9MJ2 - chains a and b of the 6 polymer chains in the assembly; structure by electron microscopy, 2.58 A resolution.

[Chain a (and b)]
Molecule: Glycoprotein G2
Organism: Lassa virus Josiah
Notes: chain b of this document is another copy of the same molecule, construct and numbering; everything in this record applies to it too
UniProt: P08669 (GLYC_LASSJ); residue numbers follow UniProt; this construct covers 260-491
Sequence (232 residues; row label = number of the first residue in the row):
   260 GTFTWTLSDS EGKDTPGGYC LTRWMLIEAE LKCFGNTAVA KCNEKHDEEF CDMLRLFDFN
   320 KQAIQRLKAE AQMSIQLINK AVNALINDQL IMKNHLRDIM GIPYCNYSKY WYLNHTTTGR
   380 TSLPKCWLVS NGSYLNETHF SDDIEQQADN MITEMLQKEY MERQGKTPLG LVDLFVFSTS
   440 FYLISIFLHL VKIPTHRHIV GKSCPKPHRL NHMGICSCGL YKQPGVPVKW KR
Unresolved in the structure: 426-491
Cystine bridges: Cys279-Cys292, Cys301-Cys310, Cys364-Cys385
Glycans and other covalent adducts: glycan linked to Asn365; N-acetylglucosamine (NAG) linked to Asn373, Asn390
Swiss-Prot annotation at these positions:
  - binding site (Zn(2+)): His455, His457, Cys463, His467, Cys475, Cys477
  - glycosylation (N-linked (GlcNAc...) asparagine): Asn365, Asn373, Asn390, Asn395

[Interface between chain a and chain b]
Contacting residue pairs (22):
  Gly260(a) with Gly260(b), hydrogen bond (backbone-backbone)
  His305(a) with Thr261(b); His305(b)
  Asn346(a) with Gly260(b); Thr261(b), hydrogen bond (side chain-backbone); Thr263(b)
  Gln348(a) with Thr261(b); Thr263(b), hydrogen bond (backbone-side chain); Asn342(b); Ala343(b), hydrogen bond (side chain-backbone)
  Leu349(a) with Thr263(b)
  Met351(a) with Lys339(b)
  Lys352(a) with Thr263(b); Thr265(b)
  Leu355(a) with Ala340(b), hydrophobic
  Met359(a) with Phe318(b), hydrophobic; Ala322(b), hydrophobic; Arg325(b)
  Ile361(a) with Arg325(b)
  Tyr419(a) with Gly424(b), hydrogen bond (side chain-backbone)
  Met420(a) with Met420(b), hydrophobic
  Gln423(a) with Gln423(b), hydrogen bond
Also at the interface, not in a pair above, chain a (18 interface residues in all): Thr261, Asp347, His354, Ile358, Gln416
Also at the interface, not in a pair above, chain b (18 interface residues in all): Trp264, Leu326, Leu336

[In short]
The chain a/chain b interface involves 18 residues from each chain, with 6 hydrogen bonds. Polar contacts
include Asn346(a)-Thr261(b), Gln348(a)-Thr263(b) and Gln348(a)-Ala343(b). N-acetylglucosamine is covalently
linked to Asn373(a) and Asn390(a). Curated annotation (UniProt) lists 6 Zn2+-binding residues on chain a.
Both chains are Glycoprotein G2 (Lassa virus Josiah). Entry 9MJ2 (Flag-tag Lassa virus spike complex at pH
6.0) was determined by electron microscopy together with 9R8U and 9MIY from the same study.
